PDB entry 8XHQ | X-ray diffraction, 1.90 A resolution | chains B and D

Chain B (and D):
Molecule: Fe/2OG dependent dioxigenase
Source organism: Streptomyces ossamyceticus
Notes: chain D of this document is another copy of the same molecule, construct and numbering; everything in this record applies to it too
Chain sequence (311 residues; row label = number of the first residue in the row; numbering starts at 0):
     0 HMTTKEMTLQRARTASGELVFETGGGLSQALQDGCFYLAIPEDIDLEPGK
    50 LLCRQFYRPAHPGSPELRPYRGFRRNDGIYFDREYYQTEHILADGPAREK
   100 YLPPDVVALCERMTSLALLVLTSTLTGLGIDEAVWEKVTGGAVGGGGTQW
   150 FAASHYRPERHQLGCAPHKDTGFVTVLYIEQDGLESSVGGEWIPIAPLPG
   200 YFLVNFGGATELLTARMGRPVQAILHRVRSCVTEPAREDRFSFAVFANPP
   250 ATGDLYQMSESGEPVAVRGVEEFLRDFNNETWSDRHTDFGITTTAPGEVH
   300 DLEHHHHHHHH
Disordered / not traced: 0-2, 292-310 (chain D: 0-4, 292-310)
Metal / ion sites: Fe2+: His167, Asp169, His225 (together with 2-oxoglutaric acid)
Ligand contacts:
  - A1LVE ((3S,6S)-3-(2-methylpropyl)-6-[(2S)-4-oxidanylbutan-2-yl]piperazine-2,5-dione): His89, Leu91, Trp149, Ala151, Ser153, Cys164, His167, Asp169, Thr170, Phe245, Asn247, Leu273, Phe276, Trp281, Phe288, Gly289
  - 2-oxoglutaric acid (AKG): Ala151, Tyr155, His167, Asp169, Leu176, Ile178, Leu183, His225, Val227, Arg239, Ser241, Ala243, Phe245
What the authors report for this chain:
  - binding site for A1LVE: Thr170, Phe245, Phe276, Asn277, Trp281, Phe288
  - mutagenesis - F245A, F276A, F288A: unchanged catalytic activity on A1LVE
  - mutagenesis - W149A: decreased catalytic activity on A1LVE

Chain B / chain D interface:
Pairs across the interface - 39 pairs, chain B then chain D:
  Tyr84(B) - Leu162(D)
  His160(B) - Glu83(D)  salt bridge
  His160(B) - Tyr84(D)
  Gln161(B) - Tyr84(D)
  Leu162(B) - Tyr84(D)
  Leu162(B) - Ser282(D)
  Pro166(B) - Asn278(D)
  Pro166(B) - Glu279(D)
  Pro166(B) - Ser282(D)
  Ser186(B) - Asp275(D)  hydrogen bond
  Ser186(B) - Asn278(D)  hydrogen bond
  Gly188(B) - Glu271(D)
  Gly189(B) - Arg274(D)
  Gly189(B) - Asp275(D)
  Gly189(B) - Asn278(D)  hydrogen bond (backbone-side chain)
  Glu190(B) - Arg274(D)  salt bridge
  Trp191(B) - Asn278(D)  hydrogen bond
  Trp191(B) - Ser282(D)
  Arg215(B) - Arg215(D)
  Arg215(B) - Glu259(D)  salt bridge
  Leu224(B) - Asp275(D)
  Leu224(B) - Glu279(D)
  Arg226(B) - Ser282(D)  hydrogen bond
  Glu259(B) - Glu259(D)
  Glu271(B) - Gly188(D)
  Arg274(B) - Gly189(D)
  Arg274(B) - Glu190(D)  salt bridge
  Asp275(B) - Ser186(D)  hydrogen bond
  Asp275(B) - Gly189(D)
  Asp275(B) - Leu224(D)
  Asn278(B) - Pro166(D)
  Asn278(B) - Ser186(D)  hydrogen bond
  Asn278(B) - Gly189(D)  hydrogen bond (side chain-backbone)
  Asn278(B) - Trp191(D)  hydrogen bond
  Glu279(B) - Pro166(D)
  Glu279(B) - Leu224(D)
  Ser282(B) - Pro166(D)
  Ser282(B) - Trp191(D)
  Ser282(B) - Arg226(D)  hydrogen bond
Other interface residues (no listed pair), chain B (21 interface residues in all): Tyr85
Other interface residues (no listed pair), chain D (20 interface residues in all): Tyr85

Overview:
The interface between chain B and chain D involves 21 residues on one side and 20 on the other, with 10
hydrogen bonds and 4 salt bridges. Among the polar pairs are His160(B)-Glu83(D), Glu190(B)-Arg274(D) and
Arg215(B)-Glu259(D). The paper reports a binding site for A1LVE at Thr170(B), Phe245(B) and Phe276(B) among
others; W149A of chain B reduces catalytic activity on A1LVE; 4 substitutions were tested in all.
Both chains are Fe/2OG dependent dioxigenase (Streptomyces ossamyceticus). Entry 8XHQ (The complex structure
of SoBcmC and its natural substrate) was determined by X-ray diffraction, deposited together with 8XHP, 8XHT,
8XHX and 8XHY.
